Entry 7C3U (X-ray diffraction, 1.86 A resolution); this record covers chains A and B.

# Chain A (and B)
Name: Cytidine and deoxycytidylate deaminase zinc-binding region
Source organism: Nitrosomonas europaea (strain ATCC 19718 / CIP 103999 / KCTC 2705 / NBRC 14298)
Notes: chain B of this document is another copy of the same molecule, construct and numbering; everything in this record applies to it too
UniProt: Q82Y41 (Q82Y41_NITEU); residue numbers follow UniProt; this construct covers 1-193
Amino-acid sequence (193 residues; numbered 1 to 193; the number before each row is that of its first residue):
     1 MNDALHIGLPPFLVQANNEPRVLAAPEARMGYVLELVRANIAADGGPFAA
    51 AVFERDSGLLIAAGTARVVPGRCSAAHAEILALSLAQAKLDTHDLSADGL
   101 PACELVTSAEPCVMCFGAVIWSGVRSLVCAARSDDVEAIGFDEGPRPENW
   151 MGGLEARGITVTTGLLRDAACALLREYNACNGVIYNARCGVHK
Not modelled in the structure: 1, 190-193 (chain B: 181-193)
Sequence notes: engineered mutation A66 (Asn in Q82Y41)
Cystine bridges: C180-C189
Ion coordination: Zn2+: H77, C112, C115
Residues lining bound ligands: 8-azaguanine (AZG; 5-amino-1H-[1,2,3]triazolo[4,5-d]pyrimidin-7-ol): F48, A66, H77, A78, E79, C112, V136, F141, D142, E143
From the paper describing this entry:
  - catalytic residues: E79 (citing earlier work)
  - mutagenesis - E79A, E143A, E143L, E143Q: abolished catalytic activity
  - catalytic residues: E143
  - mutagenesis - F48A (1000-fold), N66A (1000-fold), E143D (100-fold): decreased catalytic activity on guanine
  - mutagenesis - E143D: abolished catalytic activity on ammeline
  - mutagenesis - E143D: decreased binding to ammeline
  - mutagenesis - E143L, E143Q: unchanged stability
  - mutagenesis - N66A, F141A: decreased binding to 8-azaguanine
  - binding site for 8-azaguanine: F48, F141
  - mutagenesis - E110A: unchanged catalytic activity on guanine
  - mutagenesis - E110A: unchanged catalytic activity on ammeline
  - mutagenesis - F141A (10,000-fold): decreased catalytic activity

# How chain A and chain B interact
Pairs across the interface - 84 pairs, chain A then chain B:
  N2(A) - N17(B)
  N2(A) - N18(B)
  D3(A) - L9(B)
  A4(A) - H6(B)
  A4(A) - I7(B)
  A4(A) - L9(B)
  A4(A) - L85(B)
  L5(A) - L5(B)
  L5(A) - H6(B)
  L5(A) - I7(B)  hydrogen bond (backbone-backbone)
  L5(A) - S84(B)
  H6(A) - A4(B)
  H6(A) - L5(B)
  H6(A) - H6(B)
  I7(A) - A4(B)
  I7(A) - L5(B)  hydrogen bond (backbone-backbone)
  G8(A) - D3(B)
  L9(A) - N2(B)
  L9(A) - D3(B)  hydrogen bond (backbone-backbone)
  L9(A) - A4(B)
  V14(A) - N2(B)
  V14(A) - D3(B)
  N18(A) - N2(B)
  V68(A) - H93(B)
  V69(A) - H93(B)
  R72(A) - Q87(B)
  R72(A) - D91(B)
  R72(A) - T92(B)
  R72(A) - H93(B)
  C73(A) - S84(B)
  C73(A) - Q87(B)
  C73(A) - H93(B)
  S74(A) - Q87(B)  hydrogen bond
  S74(A) - H93(B)
  S74(A) - W121(B)
  S74(A) - S122(B)
  A75(A) - S84(B)
  H77(A) - W121(B)
  S84(A) - L5(B)
  S84(A) - C73(B)
  L85(A) - A4(B)
  Q87(A) - R72(B)
  Q87(A) - C73(B)
  Q87(A) - S74(B)  hydrogen bond
  D91(A) - R72(B)  salt bridge
  T92(A) - R72(B)
  H93(A) - V68(B)
  H93(A) - R72(B)
  H93(A) - C73(B)
  H93(A) - S74(B)
  C112(A) - W121(B)  hydrogen bond
  V113(A) - V113(B)  hydrophobic
  V113(A) - G117(B)
  M114(A) - M114(B)
  M114(A) - G117(B)
  M114(A) - A118(B)  hydrophobic
  M114(A) - W121(B)
  F116(A) - P145(B)  hydrophobic
  G117(A) - V113(B)
  G117(A) - M114(B)
  A118(A) - M114(B)  hydrophobic
  I120(A) - P145(B)
  W121(A) - S74(B)
  W121(A) - H77(B)
  W121(A) - C112(B)
  W121(A) - M114(B)
  W121(A) - D142(B)
  W121(A) - E143(B)
  W121(A) - G144(B)
  S122(A) - S74(B)
  D142(A) - W121(B)
  D142(A) - R157(B)  salt bridge
  E143(A) - W121(B)
  G144(A) - W121(B)
  G144(A) - R157(B)
  P145(A) - F116(B)
  P145(A) - I120(B)
  P145(A) - P147(B)
  P145(A) - R157(B)
  R146(A) - P147(B)
  P147(A) - P145(B)
  P147(A) - P147(B)  hydrophobic
  R157(A) - D142(B)  salt bridge
  R157(A) - P145(B)
Interface residues without a listed pair, chain A (41 interface residues in all): I80, A88
Interface residues without a listed pair, chain B (45 interface residues in all): M1, G8, V14, V69, A75, I80, L81, A88, K89, R146

# In short
Chain A and chain B form an interface of 41 and 45 residues respectively, with 6 hydrogen bonds and 3 salt
bridges. Polar pairs include D91(A)-R72(B), D142(A)-R157(B) and S74(A)-Q87(B). The paper reports catalytic
residues E79(A) and E143(A); E79A, E143A and E143L of chain A, among others, abolish catalytic activity; 9
substitutions were tested in all.
Chain A and chain B are both Cytidine and deoxycytidylate deaminase zinc-binding region (Nitrosomonas europaea
(strain ATCC 19718 / CIP 103999 / KCTC 2705 / NBRC 14298)); the structure, Crystal structure of NE0047 (N66A)
mutant in complex with 8-azaguanine, was determined by X-ray diffraction, deposited together with 7C3S and
7C3T.
